6W21 - chains A and K of the 21 polymer chains in the assembly; structure by electron microscopy, 3.30 A resolution.

[Chain A]
Protein: ATP-dependent Clp protease ATP-binding subunit ClpA
Source organism: Escherichia coli (strain K12)
UniProt: P0ABH9 (CLPA_ECOLI); numbering as in UniProt (aligned over 1-758)
Amino-acid sequence (758 residues; each row starts with the number of its first residue):
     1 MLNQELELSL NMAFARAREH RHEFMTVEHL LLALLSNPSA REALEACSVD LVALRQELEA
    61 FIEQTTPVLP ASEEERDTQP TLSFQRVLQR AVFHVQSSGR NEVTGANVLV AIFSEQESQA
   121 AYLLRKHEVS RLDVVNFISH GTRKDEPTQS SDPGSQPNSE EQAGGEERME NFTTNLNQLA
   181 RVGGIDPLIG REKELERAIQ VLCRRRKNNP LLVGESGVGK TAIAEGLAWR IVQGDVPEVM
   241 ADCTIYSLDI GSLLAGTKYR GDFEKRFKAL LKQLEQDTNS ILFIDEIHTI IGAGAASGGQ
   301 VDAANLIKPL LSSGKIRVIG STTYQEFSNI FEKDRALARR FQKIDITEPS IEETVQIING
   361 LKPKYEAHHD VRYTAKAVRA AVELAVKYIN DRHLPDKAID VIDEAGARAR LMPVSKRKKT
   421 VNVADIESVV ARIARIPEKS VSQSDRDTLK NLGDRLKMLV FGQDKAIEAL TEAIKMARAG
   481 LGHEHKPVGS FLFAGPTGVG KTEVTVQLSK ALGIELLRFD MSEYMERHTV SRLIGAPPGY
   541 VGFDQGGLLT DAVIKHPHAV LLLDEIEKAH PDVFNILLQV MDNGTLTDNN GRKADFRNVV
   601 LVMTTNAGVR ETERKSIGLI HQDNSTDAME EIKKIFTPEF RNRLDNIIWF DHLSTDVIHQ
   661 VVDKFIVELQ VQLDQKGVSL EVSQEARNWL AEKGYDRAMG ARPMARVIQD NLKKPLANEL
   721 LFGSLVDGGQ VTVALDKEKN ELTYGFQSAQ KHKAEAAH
Unresolved in the structure: 1-168, 293-300, 610-614, 747-758
Residues lining bound ligands:
  - ADP (adenosine-5'-diphosphate), molecule 1: Asp186, Pro187, Leu188, Ile189, Arg191, Ser216, Gly217, Val218, Gly219, Lys220, Thr221, Ala222, Ile357, Leu361, Pro395, Asp396, Ile399
  - ADP, molecule 2: Leu459, Val460, Phe461, Thr497, Gly498, Val499, Gly500, Lys501, Thr502, Glu503, Val661, Lys664, Phe665, Ala701, Arg702
  - ATP (adenosine-5'-triphosphate): Arg206, Ser312, Ala336, Arg339, Arg340
Curated features (UniProtKB/Swiss-Prot):
  - binding site (ATP): Gly214 to Thr221, Gly495 to Thr502
Reported in the primary citation:
  - conformationally variable residues (loop rearrangement): Thr604, Thr637

[Chain K]
Protein: ATP-dependent Clp protease proteolytic subunit
Source organism: Escherichia coli
Notes: EC 3.4.21.92
UniProt: S1IIE7 (S1IIE7_ECOLX); residue numbers follow UniProt; this construct covers 1-207
Amino-acid sequence (207 residues; numbered 1 to 207; the number before each row is that of its first residue):
     1 MSYSGERDNF APHMALVPMV IEQTSRGERS FDIYSRLLKE RVIFLTGQVE DHMANLIVAQ
    61 MLFLEAENPE KDIYLYINSP GGVITAGMSI YDTMQFIKPD VSTICMGQAA SMGAFLLTAG
   121 AKGKRFCLPN SRVMIHQPLG GYQGQATDIE IHAREILKVK GRMNELMALH TGQSLEQIER
   181 DTERDRFLSA PEAVEYGLVD SILTHRN
Unresolved in the structure: 1-14, 207

[Chain A / chain K interface]
Contacting residue pairs (10):
  Glu630(A) - Gln23(K)
  Glu630(A) - Thr24(K)
  Glu631(A) - Gln23(K)
  Lys633(A) - Thr24(K)
  Lys634(A) - Gln23(K)
  Lys634(A) - Thr24(K)  hydrogen bond (backbone-backbone)
  Lys634(A) - Ser25(K)
  Lys634(A) - Arg26(K)  hydrogen bond (side chain-backbone)
  Lys634(A) - Gly27(K)
  Ile635(A) - Ser25(K)  hydrogen bond (backbone-backbone)

[Overview]
The chain A/chain K interface involves 5 residues from each chain, with 3 hydrogen bonds. Among the polar
pairs are Lys634(A)-Arg26(K), Lys634(A)-Thr24(K) and Ile635(A)-Ser25(K). Chain A binds ADP and ATP. From
UniProt: 16 ATP-binding residues on chain A. From the paper: conformational variability at Thr604(A) and
Thr637(A).
Here chain A is ATP-dependent Clp protease ATP-binding subunit ClpA (Escherichia coli (strain K12)) and chain
K is ATP-dependent Clp protease proteolytic subunit (Escherichia coli). Entry 6W21 (ClpAP Engaged2 State bound
to RepA-GFP) was determined by electron microscopy (same publication as 6UQE, 6UQO, 6W1Z, 6W20, 6W22, 6W23 and
6W24).
